Entry 5ESU (X-ray diffraction, 2.20 A resolution); this record covers chains B and D of the 4 polymer chains in the assembly.

[Chain B (and D)]
Name: 2-succinyl-5-enolpyruvyl-6-hydroxy-3-cyclohexene-1-carboxylate synthase
From: Mycobacterium tuberculosis (strain ATCC 25618 / H37Rv)
Notes: EC 2.2.1.9; chain D of this document is another copy of the same molecule, construct and numbering; everything in this record applies to it too
UniProtKB: P9WK11 (MEND_MYCTU); residues 1-554 here = UniProt positions 1-554
Chain sequence (574 residues; row label = number of the first residue in the row; numbers below 1 keep their minus sign (Met-19 is residue -19)):
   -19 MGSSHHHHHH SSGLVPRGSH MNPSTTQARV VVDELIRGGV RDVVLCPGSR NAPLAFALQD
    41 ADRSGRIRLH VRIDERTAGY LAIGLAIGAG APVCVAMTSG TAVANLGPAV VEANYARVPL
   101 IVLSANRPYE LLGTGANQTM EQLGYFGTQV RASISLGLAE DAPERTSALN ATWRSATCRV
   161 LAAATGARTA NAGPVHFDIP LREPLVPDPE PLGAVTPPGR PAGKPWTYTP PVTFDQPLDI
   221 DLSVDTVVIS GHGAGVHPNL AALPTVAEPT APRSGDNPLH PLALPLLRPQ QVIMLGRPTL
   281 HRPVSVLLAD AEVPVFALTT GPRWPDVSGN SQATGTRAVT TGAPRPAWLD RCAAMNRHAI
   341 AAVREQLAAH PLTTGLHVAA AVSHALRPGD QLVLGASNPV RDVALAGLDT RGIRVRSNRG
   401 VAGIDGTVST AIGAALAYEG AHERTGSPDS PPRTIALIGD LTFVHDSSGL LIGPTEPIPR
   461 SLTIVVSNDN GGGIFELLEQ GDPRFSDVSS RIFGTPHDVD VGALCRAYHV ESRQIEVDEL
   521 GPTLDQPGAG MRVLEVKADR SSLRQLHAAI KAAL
Not modelled in the structure: -19 to 0, 471-486, 494-496 (chain D: -19 to 1, 185-194, 428)
Sequence notes: initiating methionine (-19); expression tag (-18 to 0)
Residues lining bound ligands: Mg2+ (TOI; (1R,2S,5S,6S)-2-[(1S)-1-[3-[(4-azanylidene-2-methyl-1H-pyrimidin-5-yl)methyl]-4-methyl-5-[2-[oxidanyl (phosphonooxy)phosphoryl]oxyethyl]-1,3-thiazol-3-ium-2-yl]-1,4-bis(oxidanyl)-4-oxidanylidene-butyl]-6-oxidanyl-5-(3-oxid anyl-3-oxidanylidene-prop-1-en-2-yl)oxy-cyclohex-3-ene-1-carboxylic acid): Pro27, Gly28, Ser29, Arg30, Glu55, Thr78, Thr81, Ala82, Asn85, Arg107, Asn117, Gln118

[How chain B and chain D interact]
Residue-residue contacts - 84 pairs, chain B then chain D:
  Ala151(B) - Ser308(D)
  Ala151(B) - Gly309(D)
  Ala151(B) - Asn310(D)
  Thr152(B) - Ser308(D)
  Ser155(B) - Asp306(D)
  Ser155(B) - Gly309(D)
  Cys158(B) - Trp304(D)
  Arg159(B) - Trp304(D)  hydrogen bond (side chain-backbone)
  Arg159(B) - Asp306(D)  hydrogen bond (side chain-backbone)
  Ala162(B) - Trp304(D)  hydrophobic
  Ala167(B) - Gln216(D)  hydrogen bond (backbone-side chain)
  Arg168(B) - Phe214(D)
  Arg168(B) - Gln216(D)  hydrogen bond
  Arg168(B) - Thr299(D)  hydrogen bond (side chain-backbone)
  Arg168(B) - Gly301(D)  hydrogen bond (side chain-backbone)
  Arg168(B) - Pro302(D)
  Arg168(B) - Trp304(D)
  Arg168(B) - Thr314(D)  hydrogen bond
  Arg168(B) - Gly315(D)  hydrogen bond (side chain-backbone)
  Thr169(B) - Phe214(D)
  Thr169(B) - Pro302(D)
  Arg200(B) - Asn310(D)  hydrogen bond (side chain-backbone)
  Arg200(B) - Ser311(D)  hydrogen bond (side chain-backbone)
  Arg200(B) - Gln312(D)
  Trp206(B) - Gly309(D)  hydrogen bond (side chain-backbone)
  Trp206(B) - Ser311(D)
  Trp206(B) - Gln312(D)
  Thr207(B) - Ser311(D)  hydrogen bond (side chain-backbone)
  Thr207(B) - Gln312(D)
  Thr207(B) - Thr314(D)
  Tyr208(B) - Gln312(D)  hydrogen bond (backbone-backbone)
  Tyr208(B) - Ala313(D)
  Tyr208(B) - Thr314(D)  hydrogen bond (backbone-backbone)
  Thr209(B) - Gln216(D)
  Thr209(B) - Thr314(D)  hydrogen bond
  Pro210(B) - Gln216(D)  hydrogen bond (backbone-side chain)
  Pro210(B) - Leu218(D)
  Pro210(B) - Thr314(D)
  Val212(B) - Phe214(D)
  Val212(B) - Asp215(D)
  Val212(B) - Gln216(D)
  Thr213(B) - Thr213(D)
  Thr213(B) - Phe214(D)
  Thr213(B) - Asp215(D)  hydrogen bond (backbone-backbone)
  Phe214(B) - Arg168(D)
  Phe214(B) - Val212(D)  hydrophobic
  Phe214(B) - Thr213(D)
  Phe214(B) - Phe214(D)  hydrophobic
  Asp215(B) - Val212(D)
  Asp215(B) - Thr213(D)  hydrogen bond (backbone-backbone)
  Gln216(B) - Arg168(D)  hydrogen bond
  Gln216(B) - Thr209(D)
  Gln216(B) - Pro210(D)  hydrogen bond (side chain-backbone)
  Gln216(B) - Pro211(D)
  Gln216(B) - Val212(D)
  Pro217(B) - Pro210(D)
  Ala291(B) - Ala151(D)  hydrophobic
  Thr299(B) - Arg168(D)  hydrogen bond
  Gly301(B) - Arg168(D)  hydrogen bond (backbone-side chain)
  Pro302(B) - Arg168(D)  hydrogen bond (backbone-side chain)
  Pro302(B) - Thr169(D)
  Arg303(B) - Arg168(D)  hydrogen bond (backbone-side chain)
  Trp304(B) - Arg159(D)  hydrogen bond (backbone-side chain)
  Trp304(B) - Arg168(D)
  Pro305(B) - Arg159(D)  hydrogen bond (backbone-side chain)
  Asp306(B) - Arg159(D)
  Gly309(B) - Ala151(D)
  Gly309(B) - Ser155(D)  hydrogen bond (backbone-side chain)
  Gly309(B) - Trp206(D)  hydrogen bond (backbone-side chain)
  Asn310(B) - Arg200(D)  hydrogen bond
  Asn310(B) - Trp206(D)
  Ser311(B) - Arg200(D)
  Ser311(B) - Trp206(D)
  Ser311(B) - Thr207(D)  hydrogen bond (backbone-side chain)
  Gln312(B) - Arg200(D)
  Gln312(B) - Trp206(D)
  Gln312(B) - Thr207(D)
  Gln312(B) - Tyr208(D)  hydrogen bond (backbone-backbone)
  Ala313(B) - Tyr208(D)
  Thr314(B) - Arg168(D)  hydrogen bond
  Thr314(B) - Tyr208(D)  hydrogen bond (backbone-backbone)
  Thr314(B) - Thr209(D)
  Thr314(B) - Pro210(D)
  Gly315(B) - Arg168(D)  hydrogen bond (backbone-side chain)
Also at the interface, not in a pair above, chain B (41 interface residues in all): Ala148, Leu218, Glu292, Ser308, Thr316
Also at the interface, not in a pair above, chain D (38 interface residues in all): Ser147, Ala162, Pro217, Thr300, Arg303, Pro305, Thr316

[Summary]
Chain B and chain D form an interface of 41 and 38 residues respectively; the contacts include 34 hydrogen
bonds. Polar pairs include Arg159(B)-Trp304(D), Arg159(B)-Asp306(D) and Ala167(B)-Gln216(D). Chain B binds
Mg2+.
Both chains are 2-succinyl-5-enolpyruvyl-6-hydroxy-3-cyclohexene-1-carboxylate synthase (Mycobacterium
tuberculosis (strain ATCC 25618 / H37Rv)). Entry 5ESU (Crystal Structure of M. tuberculosis MenD bound to Mg2+
and Covalent Intermediate II (a ThDP + ...) was determined by X-ray diffraction (same publication as 5ERX,
5ERY, 5ESD, 5ESO and 5ESS).
